Entry 7CLV (solution NMR); this record covers chains A and B of the 3 polymer chains in the assembly.

Chain A (and B):
Molecule: TIM23 isoform 1
Organism: Saccharomyces cerevisiae
Notes: chain B of this document is another copy of the same molecule, construct and numbering; everything in this record applies to it too
UniProt: A0A6A5Q5E3 (A0A6A5Q5E3_YEASX); residue numbers follow UniProt; this construct covers 1-222
Chain sequence (222 residues; each row starts with the number of its first residue):
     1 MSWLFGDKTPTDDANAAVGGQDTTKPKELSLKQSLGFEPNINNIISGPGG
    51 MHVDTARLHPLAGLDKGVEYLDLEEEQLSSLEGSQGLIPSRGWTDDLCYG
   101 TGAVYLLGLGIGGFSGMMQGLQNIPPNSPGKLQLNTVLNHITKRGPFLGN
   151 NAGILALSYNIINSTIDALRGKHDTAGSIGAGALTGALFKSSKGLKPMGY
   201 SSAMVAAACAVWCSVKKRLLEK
Reported in the primary citation:
  - contacts within the chain: Asp95-Lys172 (salt bridge), Asp96-Arg170 (salt bridge)
  - self-association interface (contacts with another copy of this molecule); pairs are residue here / residue on that copy: Arg91-Asp174

Chain A / chain B interface:
Residue-residue contacts (51):
  Gly63(A) - Gly63(B)
  Lys66(A) - Gly63(B)
  Lys66(A) - Leu64(B)
  Lys66(A) - Gly67(B)
  Gly67(A) - Lys66(B)
  Gly67(A) - Gly67(B)
  Gly67(A) - Tyr70(B)
  Tyr70(A) - Gly67(B)
  Tyr70(A) - Tyr70(B)
  Tyr70(A) - Leu71(B)
  Tyr70(A) - Glu74(B)
  Leu71(A) - Glu74(B)
  Glu74(A) - Tyr70(B)
  Glu74(A) - Leu71(B)
  Glu74(A) - Glu74(B)
  Glu74(A) - Glu75(B)
  Glu75(A) - Glu74(B)
  Glu75(A) - Leu78(B)
  Leu78(A) - Glu75(B)
  Leu78(A) - Ser79(B)
  Ser79(A) - Leu78(B)
  Glu82(A) - Glu82(B)
  Arg91(A) - Asp174(B)
  Gly92(A) - Gly92(B)
  Trp93(A) - Trp93(B)
  Trp93(A) - His173(B)
  Trp93(A) - Thr175(B)
  Trp93(A) - Trp212(B)
  Tyr105(A) - Thr175(B)
  Leu109(A) - Ile179(B)
  Gly112(A) - Gly186(B)
  Gly116(A) - Gly186(B)
  Gly116(A) - Phe189(B)
  Gln119(A) - Phe189(B)
  Gln119(A) - Lys190(B)
  Gly120(A) - Phe189(B)
  His173(A) - Arg91(B)
  Asp174(A) - Arg91(B)
  Thr175(A) - Arg91(B)
  Thr175(A) - Trp93(B)
  Thr175(A) - Tyr105(B)
  Ile179(A) - Leu109(B)
  Gly186(A) - Gly112(B)
  Gly186(A) - Gly116(B)
  Phe189(A) - Gly116(B)
  Phe189(A) - Gln119(B)
  Phe189(A) - Gly120(B)
  Lys190(A) - Gln119(B)
  Ser191(A) - Gln119(B)
  Ser192(A) - Gln119(B)
  Trp212(A) - Trp93(B)
Other interface residues (no listed pair), chain A (35 interface residues in all): Gln77, Met117, Asn123, Leu148, Lys172, Gly182
Other interface residues (no listed pair), chain B (36 interface residues in all): Gln77, Met117, Asn123, Lys172, Gly182, Ser191, Ser192, Lys193

Overview:
Chain A and chain B form an interface of 35 and 36 residues respectively. The paper reports a self-association
interface involving Arg91(A) and Asp174(A); contacts within the chain involving Asp95(A), Lys172(A) and
Asp96(A) among others.
Both chains are TIM23 isoform 1 (Saccharomyces cerevisiae). Entry 7CLV (Solution structure of mitochondrial
Tim23 channel in complex with a signaling peptide) was determined by solution NMR.
